Entry 5KGS (X-ray diffraction, 2.10 A resolution); this record covers chains A and B.

# Chain A (and B)
Name: Adenosylmethionine-8-amino-7-oxononanoate aminotransferase
From: Mycobacterium bovis (strain ATCC BAA-935 / AF2122/97)
Notes: EC 2.6.1.62; chain B of this document is another copy of the same molecule, construct and numbering; everything in this record applies to it too
UniProtKB: P0A4X7 (BIOA_MYCBO); numbering as in UniProt (aligned over 1-437)
Amino-acid sequence (457 residues; row label = number of the first residue in the row; numbers below 1 keep their minus sign (Met-19 is residue -19)):
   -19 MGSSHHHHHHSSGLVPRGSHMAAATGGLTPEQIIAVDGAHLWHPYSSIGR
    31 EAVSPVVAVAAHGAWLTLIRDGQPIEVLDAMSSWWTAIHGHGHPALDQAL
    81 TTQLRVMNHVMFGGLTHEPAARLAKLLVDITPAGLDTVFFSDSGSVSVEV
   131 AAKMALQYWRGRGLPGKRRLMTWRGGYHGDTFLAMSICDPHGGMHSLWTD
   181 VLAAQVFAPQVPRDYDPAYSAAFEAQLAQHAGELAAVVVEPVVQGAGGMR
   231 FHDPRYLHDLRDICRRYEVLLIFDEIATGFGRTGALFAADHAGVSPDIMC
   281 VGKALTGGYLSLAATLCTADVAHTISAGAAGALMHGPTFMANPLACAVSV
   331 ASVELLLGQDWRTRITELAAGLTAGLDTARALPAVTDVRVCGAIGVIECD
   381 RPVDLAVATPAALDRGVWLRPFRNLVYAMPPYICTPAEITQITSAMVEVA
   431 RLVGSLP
Not modelled in the structure: -19 to 7, 437 (chain B: -19 to 6, 436-437)
Sequence notes: initiating methionine (-19); expression tag (-18 to 0)
UniProt features mapped onto this chain:
  - binding site (substrate): Trp64, Tyr157, Lys283, Gly316, Arg400
  - binding site (pyridoxal 5'-phosphate): Gly124, Ser125, Asp254, Pro317, Thr318
  - site: Tyr25 (Participates in the substrate recognition with KAPA and in a stacking interaction with the adenine ring of SAM)
  - modified residue: Lys283 (N6-(pyridoxal phosphate)lysine)
Glycans and other covalent adducts: pyridoxal phosphate (PLP) linked to Lys283
Residues lining bound ligands:
  - 6SR (5-[4-(1,3-benzodioxol-5-ylcarbonyl)piperazin-1-yl]-2,3-dihydroinden-1-one), molecule 1: Pro24, Tyr25, Trp64, Gly156, Tyr157, Cys168, Asp169, Gly172, Gly173, Ala226, Gly227, Phe402
  - 6SR, molecule 2: Met91, Phe92, Gly93, Gly316, Pro317, Thr318
  - pyridoxal phosphate (PLP), molecule 1: Ser123, Gly124, Ser125, Val128, Tyr157, His158, Gly159, Glu220, Asp254, Ile256, Ala257
  - pyridoxal phosphate (PLP), molecule 2: Gly316, Pro317, Thr318
From the paper describing this entry:
  - binding site for 6SR: Gly156, Cys168, Gly227

# Chain A / chain B interface
Residue-residue contacts (241):
  Leu8(A) - Glu98(B)  hydrogen bond (backbone-side chain)
  Leu8(A) - Ala101(B)  hydrophobic
  Leu8(A) - Arg102(B)
  Ile13(A) - Thr96(B)
  Ile13(A) - Glu98(B)
  Val16(A) - Ala101(B)
  Asp17(A) - Thr96(B)  hydrogen bond
  Ala19(A) - Asp116(B)
  Ala19(A) - Thr117(B)
  His20(A) - Asp116(B)  hydrogen bond (side chain-backbone)
  His20(A) - Thr117(B)
  His20(A) - Val118(B)  hydrogen bond (backbone-backbone)
  Leu21(A) - Ala100(B)
  Leu21(A) - Ala101(B)  hydrophobic
  Leu21(A) - Ala104(B)  hydrophobic
  Leu21(A) - Val118(B)
  Leu21(A) - Phe120(B)  hydrophobic
  Trp22(A) - Phe92(B)
  Trp22(A) - Thr117(B)  hydrogen bond
  Trp22(A) - Val118(B)  hydrogen bond (backbone-backbone)
  Trp22(A) - Phe119(B)  hydrophobic
  Trp22(A) - Met134(B)
  Trp22(A) - Cys297(B)
  Trp22(A) - Ala302(B)  hydrophobic
  Trp22(A) - Leu313(B)  hydrophobic
  Trp22(A) - Met320(B)
  His23(A) - Phe92(B)  hydrogen bond (side chain-backbone)
  His23(A) - Leu95(B)  hydrogen bond (side chain-backbone)
  His23(A) - Thr96(B)
  His23(A) - Met320(B)
  Pro24(A) - Phe92(B)
  Pro24(A) - Gly93(B)
  Pro24(A) - His315(B)
  Pro24(A) - Gly316(B)
  Pro24(A) - Met320(B)
  Tyr25(A) - Ala312(B)
  Tyr25(A) - Leu313(B)
  Tyr25(A) - Met314(B)
  Tyr25(A) - His315(B)  hydrogen bond (backbone-backbone)
  Tyr25(A) - Gly316(B)
  Ser26(A) - Ala312(B)
  Ser26(A) - Leu313(B)  hydrogen bond (backbone-backbone)
  Ser27(A) - Ser306(B)
  Ser27(A) - Gly311(B)
  Ser27(A) - Ala312(B)
  Ile28(A) - Thr117(B)
  Ile28(A) - Ala302(B)  hydrophobic
  Ile28(A) - His303(B)
  Ile28(A) - Ser306(B)  hydrogen bond (backbone-side chain)
  Arg30(A) - Ser306(B)  hydrogen bond (side chain-backbone)
  Arg30(A) - Ala307(B)
  Pro35(A) - Gly94(B)
  Pro35(A) - Leu95(B)
  Pro35(A) - Thr96(B)
  Val36(A) - Gly94(B)  hydrogen bond (backbone-backbone)
  Val36(A) - Leu95(B)
  Val36(A) - Thr96(B)  hydrogen bond (backbone-backbone)
  Val37(A) - Thr96(B)
  Ala38(A) - Thr96(B)  hydrogen bond (backbone-backbone)
  Ala38(A) - His97(B)
  Val39(A) - Val86(B)
  Ala40(A) - Val86(B)
  Ala40(A) - Met87(B)
  Ala41(A) - Val86(B)  hydrogen bond (backbone-backbone)
  Ala41(A) - Met87(B)  hydrophobic
  His42(A) - Arg85(B)  hydrogen bond (side chain-backbone)
  His42(A) - Val86(B)  hydrogen bond (side chain-backbone)
  Leu46(A) - Val90(B)  hydrophobic
  Leu46(A) - Leu95(B)  hydrophobic
  Leu48(A) - Leu95(B)  hydrophobic
  Met61(A) - Met91(B)  hydrophobic
  Ser63(A) - Val90(B)
  Ser63(A) - Met91(B)  hydrogen bond (side chain-backbone)
  Trp64(A) - Met91(B)
  Trp64(A) - Thr318(B)
  Thr66(A) - His89(B)
  Thr66(A) - Thr318(B)
  Thr66(A) - Phe319(B)
  His71(A) - Asn88(B)  hydrogen bond
  His71(A) - His89(B)  hydrogen bond (side chain-backbone)
  Asp77(A) - Leu84(B)
  Leu80(A) - Leu84(B)  hydrophobic
  Thr81(A) - Leu84(B)
  Leu84(A) - Asp77(B)
  Leu84(A) - Leu80(B)  hydrophobic
  Leu84(A) - Thr81(B)
  Leu84(A) - Tyr289(B)  hydrophobic
  Arg85(A) - His42(B)
  Val86(A) - Ala40(B)
  Val86(A) - Ala41(B)  hydrogen bond (backbone-backbone)
  Val86(A) - His42(B)  hydrogen bond (backbone-side chain)
  Met87(A) - Ala40(B)
  Met87(A) - Ala41(B)  hydrophobic
  Asn88(A) - His71(B)  hydrogen bond
  Asn88(A) - Gly72(B)
  Asn88(A) - Gly288(B)
  Asn88(A) - Tyr289(B)
  His89(A) - His71(B)  hydrogen bond (backbone-side chain)
  His89(A) - Gly288(B)
  Val90(A) - Leu46(B)  hydrophobic
  Val90(A) - Ser63(B)
  Met91(A) - Met61(B)  hydrophobic
  Met91(A) - Ser63(B)
  Met91(A) - Trp64(B)  hydrophobic
  Met91(A) - Trp398(B)  hydrogen bond
  Phe92(A) - Trp22(B)
  Phe92(A) - His23(B)  hydrogen bond (backbone-side chain)
  Phe92(A) - Pro24(B)
  Gly93(A) - Pro24(B)
  Gly93(A) - Trp398(B)
  Gly93(A) - Arg400(B)  hydrogen bond (backbone-side chain)
  Gly94(A) - Pro35(B)
  Gly94(A) - Val36(B)  hydrogen bond (backbone-backbone)
  Gly94(A) - Trp398(B)
  Gly94(A) - Arg400(B)
  Leu95(A) - His23(B)  hydrogen bond (backbone-side chain)
  Leu95(A) - Pro35(B)
  Leu95(A) - Val36(B)
  Leu95(A) - Leu48(B)  hydrophobic
  Leu95(A) - Trp398(B)  hydrophobic
  Thr96(A) - Ile13(B)
  Thr96(A) - Asp17(B)  hydrogen bond
  Thr96(A) - Leu21(B)
  Thr96(A) - His23(B)
  Thr96(A) - Pro35(B)
  Thr96(A) - Val36(B)  hydrogen bond (backbone-backbone)
  Thr96(A) - Val37(B)
  Thr96(A) - Ala38(B)  hydrogen bond (backbone-backbone)
  His97(A) - Ile13(B)
  His97(A) - Ala38(B)
  Glu98(A) - Gly7(B)
  Glu98(A) - Leu8(B)
  Glu98(A) - Ile13(B)
  Ala100(A) - Leu21(B)
  Ala101(A) - Leu8(B)  hydrophobic
  Ala101(A) - Ile13(B)  hydrophobic
  Ala101(A) - Val16(B)
  Ala101(A) - Leu21(B)
  Arg102(A) - Gly7(B)
  Ala104(A) - Leu21(B)  hydrophobic
  Val108(A) - His20(B)
  Asp116(A) - Ala19(B)
  Asp116(A) - His20(B)  hydrogen bond (backbone-side chain)
  Thr117(A) - Ala19(B)
  Thr117(A) - His20(B)
  Thr117(A) - Trp22(B)  hydrogen bond
  Thr117(A) - Ile28(B)
  Val118(A) - His20(B)  hydrogen bond (backbone-backbone)
  Val118(A) - Leu21(B)
  Val118(A) - Trp22(B)  hydrogen bond (backbone-backbone)
  Phe119(A) - Trp22(B)  hydrophobic
  Phe120(A) - Leu21(B)  hydrophobic
  Asp122(A) - Asp122(B)
  Asp122(A) - Ser123(B)
  Asp122(A) - Ser291(B)  hydrogen bond
  Ser123(A) - Asp122(B)
  Val126(A) - Val126(B)  hydrophobic
  Glu129(A) - Thr161(B)
  Glu129(A) - Phe162(B)  hydrogen bond (side chain-backbone)
  Lys133(A) - Asp160(B)  hydrogen bond (side chain-backbone)
  Lys133(A) - Met165(B)  hydrogen bond
  Lys133(A) - Trp178(B)
  Met134(A) - Trp22(B)
  Leu136(A) - Trp178(B)  hydrophobic
  Leu136(A) - Val181(B)  hydrophobic
  Gln137(A) - Trp178(B)
  Arg148(A) - Asp180(B)  hydrogen bond (side chain-backbone)
  Asp160(A) - Lys133(B)  hydrogen bond (backbone-side chain)
  Asp160(A) - His315(B)
  Asp160(A) - Gly316(B)  hydrogen bond (side chain-backbone)
  Thr161(A) - Glu129(B)
  Phe162(A) - Glu129(B)  hydrogen bond (backbone-side chain)
  Phe162(A) - Lys133(B)
  Phe162(A) - Leu163(B)  hydrophobic
  Leu163(A) - Phe162(B)  hydrophobic
  Met165(A) - Lys133(B)  hydrogen bond
  Leu177(A) - Arg140(B)  hydrogen bond (backbone-side chain)
  Trp178(A) - Lys133(B)
  Trp178(A) - Leu136(B)  hydrophobic
  Trp178(A) - Gln137(B)
  Trp178(A) - Arg140(B)
  Thr179(A) - Arg140(B)  hydrogen bond (backbone-side chain)
  Asp180(A) - Arg148(B)  hydrogen bond (backbone-side chain)
  Val181(A) - Leu136(B)  hydrophobic
  Val181(A) - Arg140(B)
  Lys283(A) - Thr318(B)
  Lys283(A) - Phe319(B)
  Gly288(A) - Asn88(B)
  Gly288(A) - His89(B)
  Gly288(A) - Phe319(B)
  Tyr289(A) - Leu84(B)  hydrophobic
  Tyr289(A) - Asn88(B)
  Tyr289(A) - Asn322(B)  hydrogen bond (backbone-side chain)
  Tyr289(A) - Leu324(B)
  Leu290(A) - Leu290(B)  hydrophobic
  Leu290(A) - Phe319(B)
  Leu290(A) - Asn322(B)
  Leu290(A) - Leu324(B)  hydrophobic
  Ser291(A) - Asp122(B)  hydrogen bond
  Ser291(A) - Phe319(B)
  Cys297(A) - Trp22(B)
  Ala302(A) - Trp22(B)  hydrophobic
  Ser306(A) - Ser27(B)
  Ser306(A) - Ile28(B)  hydrogen bond (side chain-backbone)
  Ala310(A) - Leu177(B)  hydrophobic
  Gly311(A) - Ser27(B)
  Ala312(A) - Tyr25(B)
  Ala312(A) - Ser26(B)
  Leu313(A) - Trp22(B)  hydrophobic
  Leu313(A) - Tyr25(B)
  Leu313(A) - Ser26(B)  hydrogen bond (backbone-backbone)
  Met314(A) - Tyr25(B)
  His315(A) - Pro24(B)
  His315(A) - Tyr25(B)  hydrogen bond (backbone-backbone)
  His315(A) - Asp160(B)
  Gly316(A) - Pro24(B)
  Gly316(A) - Tyr25(B)
  Gly316(A) - Asp160(B)  hydrogen bond (backbone-side chain)
  Thr318(A) - Trp64(B)
  Thr318(A) - Thr66(B)
  Thr318(A) - Lys283(B)
  Phe319(A) - Thr66(B)
  Phe319(A) - Lys283(B)
  Phe319(A) - Gly288(B)
  Phe319(A) - Leu290(B)
  Phe319(A) - Ser291(B)
  Met320(A) - Trp22(B)
  Met320(A) - His23(B)
  Met320(A) - Pro24(B)
  Asn322(A) - Tyr289(B)  hydrogen bond (side chain-backbone)
  Asn322(A) - Leu290(B)
  Leu324(A) - Leu80(B)  hydrophobic
  Leu324(A) - Tyr289(B)
  Leu324(A) - Leu290(B)  hydrophobic
  Trp398(A) - Met91(B)  hydrogen bond
  Trp398(A) - Gly93(B)
  Trp398(A) - Gly94(B)
  Trp398(A) - Leu95(B)  hydrophobic
  Arg400(A) - Met91(B)
  Arg400(A) - Gly93(B)  hydrogen bond (side chain-backbone)
  Arg400(A) - Gly94(B)
Other interface residues (no listed pair), chain A (109 interface residues in all): Ile14, Gly72, Lys105, Ala132, Met174, Thr286, Gly287, His303, Ile305, Pro317
Other interface residues (no listed pair), chain B (108 interface residues in all): Ile14, Val39, Lys105, Val108, Ala132, Thr286, Gly287, Ile305, Pro317

# Summary
109 residues of chain A face 108 of chain B across their interface, with 58 hydrogen bonds. Among the polar
pairs are Leu8(A)-Glu98(B), Asp17(A)-Thr96(B) and His20(A)-Asp116(B). Ligands of chain A: compound 6SR and
pyridoxal phosphate. Pyridoxal phosphate is covalently linked to Lys283(A). The paper reports a binding site
for 6SR at Gly156(A), Cys168(A) and Gly227(A).
Chain A and chain B are both Adenosylmethionine-8-amino-7-oxononanoate aminotransferase (Mycobacterium bovis
(strain ATCC BAA-935 / AF2122/97)); the structure, Crystal structure of 7,8-diaminopelargonic acid synthase
(BioA) from Mycobacterium tuberculosis, complexed with an inhibitor optimized from ..., was determined by
X-ray diffraction together with 5KGT, 4XJO and 4XJP from the same study.
